4LO0 - chains A and B of the 3 polymer chains in the assembly; structure by X-ray diffraction, 2.06 A resolution.

# Chain A (and B)
Molecule: Ha-33
Organism: Clostridium botulinum
Notes: chain B of this document is another copy of the same molecule, construct and numbering; everything in this record applies to it too
UniProtKB: Q45871 (Q45871_CLOBO); residues 2-293 here = UniProt positions 2-293
Chain sequence (296 residues; row label = number of the first residue in the row):
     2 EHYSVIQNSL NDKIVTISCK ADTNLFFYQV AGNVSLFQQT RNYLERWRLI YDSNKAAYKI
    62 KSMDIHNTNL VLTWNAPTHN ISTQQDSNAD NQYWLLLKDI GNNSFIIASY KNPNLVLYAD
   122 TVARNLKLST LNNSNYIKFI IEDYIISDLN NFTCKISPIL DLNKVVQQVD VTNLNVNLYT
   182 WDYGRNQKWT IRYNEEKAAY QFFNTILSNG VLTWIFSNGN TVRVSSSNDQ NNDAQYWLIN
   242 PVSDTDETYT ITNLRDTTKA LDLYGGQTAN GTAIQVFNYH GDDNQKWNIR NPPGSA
Unresolved in the structure: 2-8, 295-297 (chain B: 2-9, 295-297)
Sequence notes: expression tag (294-297)
From the paper describing this entry:
  - specificity-determining residues: Tyr-180, Asn-187, Phe-278 (proposed by the authors, not directly observed)
  - mutagenesis - D263A, F278A: abolished binding to Lac

# Interface between chain A and chain B
Contacting residue pairs (43):
  Asn-9(A) / Gly-102(B)
  Ser-10(A) / Ile-101(B)
  Leu-11(A) / Ile-101(B)  hydrophobic
  Tyr-52(A) / Gly-102(B)  hydrogen bond (side chain-backbone)
  Tyr-52(A) / Asn-103(B)
  Ala-57(A) / Asn-103(B)
  Tyr-59(A) / Ile-101(B)  hydrogen bond (side chain-backbone)
  Tyr-59(A) / Gly-102(B)
  Leu-96(A) / Asn-134(B)
  Leu-97(A) / Lys-99(B)
  Leu-97(A) / Asp-100(B)
  Leu-97(A) / Ile-101(B)  hydrogen bond (backbone-backbone)
  Leu-98(A) / Lys-99(B)
  Leu-98(A) / Asp-100(B)
  Lys-99(A) / Leu-97(B)
  Lys-99(A) / Leu-98(B)
  Lys-99(A) / Lys-99(B)  hydrogen bond (backbone-backbone)
  Lys-99(A) / Ile-101(B)
  Asp-100(A) / Ala-57(B)
  Asp-100(A) / Leu-97(B)
  Asp-100(A) / Leu-98(B)
  Ile-101(A) / Tyr-59(B)  hydrogen bond (backbone-side chain)
  Ile-101(A) / Leu-97(B)  hydrogen bond (backbone-backbone)
  Ile-101(A) / Lys-99(B)
  Ile-101(A) / Phe-106(B)  hydrophobic
  Gly-102(A) / Tyr-52(B)  hydrogen bond (backbone-side chain)
  Gly-102(A) / Tyr-59(B)
  Asn-103(A) / Tyr-52(B)
  Asn-103(A) / Ala-57(B)
  Phe-106(A) / Ile-101(B)  hydrophobic
  Tyr-111(A) / Asn-134(B)  hydrogen bond (backbone-side chain)
  Pro-114(A) / Leu-132(B)
  Pro-114(A) / Asn-133(B)
  Pro-114(A) / Asn-134(B)
  Asn-115(A) / Thr-131(B)
  Asn-115(A) / Leu-132(B)  hydrogen bond (side chain-backbone)
  Thr-131(A) / Asn-115(B)
  Leu-132(A) / Pro-114(B)
  Leu-132(A) / Asn-115(B)  hydrogen bond (backbone-side chain)
  Asn-133(A) / Pro-114(B)
  Asn-134(A) / Leu-96(B)
  Asn-134(A) / Tyr-111(B)  hydrogen bond (side chain-backbone)
  Asn-134(A) / Pro-114(B)
Interface residues without a listed pair, chain A (23 interface residues in all): Ile-107
Interface residues without a listed pair, chain B (21 interface residues in all): Leu-11, Ile-107

# In short
23 residues of chain A face 21 of chain B across their interface; the contacts include 11 hydrogen bonds.
Polar contacts include Tyr-52(A)/Gly-102(B), Tyr-59(A)/Ile-101(B) and Tyr-111(A)/Asn-134(B). The paper reports
that D263A and F278A of chain A abolish binding to Lac; specificity determinants Tyr-180(A), Asn-187(A) and
Phe-278(A).
Both chains are Ha-33 (Clostridium botulinum). Entry 4LO0 (Apo HA17-HA33) was determined by X-ray diffraction
(same publication as 4LO1, 4LO2, 4LO3, 4LO4, 4LO5, 4LO6 and 4LO7).
